PDB entry 6NLY | X-ray diffraction, 2.31 A resolution | chain B

# Chain B
Protein: Alanine--tRNA ligase, mitochondrial
Organism: Homo sapiens
Notes: EC 6.1.1.7; fragment: C-terminal domain
Reference sequence: Q5JTZ9 (SYAM_HUMAN); residues 802-985 here = UniProt positions 802-985
Amino-acid sequence (192 residues; numbered 802 to 993; the number before each row is that of its first residue):
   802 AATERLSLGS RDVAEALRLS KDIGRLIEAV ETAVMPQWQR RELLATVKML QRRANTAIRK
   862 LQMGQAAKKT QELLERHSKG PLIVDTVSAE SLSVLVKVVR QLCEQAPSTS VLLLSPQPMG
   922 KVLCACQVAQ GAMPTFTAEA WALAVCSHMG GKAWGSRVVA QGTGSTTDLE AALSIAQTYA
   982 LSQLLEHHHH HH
Disordered / not traced: 802-810, 989-993
Construct notes: expression tag (986-993)
Swiss-Prot annotation at these positions:
  - natural variant: Gly965 (G965R: In LKENP)

# Overview
Chain B is Alanine--tRNA ligase, mitochondrial (Homo sapiens); the structure, Fragment of human mitochondrial
Alanyl-tRNA Synthetase C-Ala domain, was determined by X-ray diffraction, deposited together with 6NOW and
6NLQ.
